2CV5 - chains I and D of the 10 polymer chains in the assembly; structure by X-ray diffraction, 2.50 A resolution.

Chain I:
Molecule: 146-nt DNA strand
Sequence (146 nucleotides; row label = number of the first residue in the row):
     1 ATCAATATCC ACCTGCAGAT TCTACCAAAA GTGTATTTGG AAACTGCTCC ATCAAAAGGC
    61 ATGTTCAGCT GAATTCAGCT GAACATGCCT TTTGATGGAG CAGTTTCCAA ATACACTTTT
   121 GGTAGAATCT GCAGGTGGAT ATTGAT
Metal / ion sites: Mn2+ site 1 near DG68 (its only coordinating residue here); Mn2+ site 2 near DG121 (its only coordinating residue here)

Chain D:
Name: Histone H2B K
Source organism: Homo sapiens
UniProt: O60814 (H2BK_HUMAN); residues -3 to 122 here correspond to UniProt positions 0-125 (UniProt number = residue number + 3)
Amino-acid sequence (126 residues; numbered -3 to 122; the number before each row is that of its first residue; numbers below 1 keep their minus sign (Met-3 is residue -3)):
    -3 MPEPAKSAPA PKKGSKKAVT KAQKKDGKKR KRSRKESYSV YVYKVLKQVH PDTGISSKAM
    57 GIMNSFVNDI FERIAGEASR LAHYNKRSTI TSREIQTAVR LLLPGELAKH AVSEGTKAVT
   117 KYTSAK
Disordered / not traced: -3 to 26
Metal / ion sites: Mn2+: Val45 (shared with 1 residue of chain E)
Swiss-Prot annotation at these positions:
  - modified residue: Lys9 (N6-(beta-hydroxybutyryl)lysine), Lys13 (N6-acetyllysine), Lys21 (N6-(2-hydroxyisobutyryl)lysine)
From the paper describing this entry:
  - Mn2+ coordination: Val45

How chain I and chain D interact:
Pairs across the interface (17; chain I residue first):
  DA19(I) - Ile51(D)  sugar contact
  DA19(I) - Ser52(D)  phosphate contact
  DA19(I) - Ser53(D)  hydrogen bond to the phosphate
  DT20(I) - Tyr39(D)  hydrogen bond to the phosphate
  DT20(I) - Gly50(D)  phosphate contact
  DT20(I) - Ile51(D)  hydrogen bond to the phosphate
  DA27(I) - Arg30(D)  sugar contact
  DA28(I) - Glu32(D)  phosphate contact
  DT38(I) - Ser84(D)  hydrogen bond to the phosphate
  DT38(I) - Thr85(D)  phosphate contact
  DG39(I) - Arg83(D)  salt bridge to the phosphate
  DG39(I) - Thr85(D)  phosphate contact
  DG40(I) - Arg83(D)  salt bridge to the phosphate
  DA102(I) - Ser29(D)  hydrogen bond to the phosphate
  DG103(I) - Lys27(D)  hydrogen bond to the phosphate
  DG103(I) - Ser29(D)  hydrogen bond to the phosphate
  DT104(I) - Lys27(D)  hydrogen bond to the phosphate
Also at the interface, not in a pair above, chain I (12 interface residues in all): DT21, DA29

In short:
The chain I/chain D interface involves 12 residues from each chain, with 8 hydrogen bonds and 2 salt bridges.
Polar contacts include DA19(I)-Ser53(D), DT20(I)-Tyr39(D) and DT20(I)-Ile51(D). From the paper: Mn2+
coordination by Val45(D).
Chain I is a 146-nt DNA strand and chain D is Histone H2B K (Homo sapiens); the structure, Crystal structure
of human nucleosome core particle, was determined by X-ray diffraction.
